Entry 9BC5 (electron microscopy, 5.32 A resolution (low resolution: residue-level contacts below are approximate; hydrogen-bond / salt-bridge calls are withheld)); this record covers chains A and G of the 9 polymer chains in the assembly.

Chain A (and G):
Protein: Protein Rep68
From: adeno-associated virus 2
Notes: EC 3.6.4.12; chain G of this document is another copy of the same molecule, construct and numbering; everything in this record applies to it too
UniProtKB: P03132 (REP68_AAV2S); numbering as in UniProt (aligned over 2-490)
Sequence (491 residues; row label = number of the first residue in the row; numbering starts at 0):
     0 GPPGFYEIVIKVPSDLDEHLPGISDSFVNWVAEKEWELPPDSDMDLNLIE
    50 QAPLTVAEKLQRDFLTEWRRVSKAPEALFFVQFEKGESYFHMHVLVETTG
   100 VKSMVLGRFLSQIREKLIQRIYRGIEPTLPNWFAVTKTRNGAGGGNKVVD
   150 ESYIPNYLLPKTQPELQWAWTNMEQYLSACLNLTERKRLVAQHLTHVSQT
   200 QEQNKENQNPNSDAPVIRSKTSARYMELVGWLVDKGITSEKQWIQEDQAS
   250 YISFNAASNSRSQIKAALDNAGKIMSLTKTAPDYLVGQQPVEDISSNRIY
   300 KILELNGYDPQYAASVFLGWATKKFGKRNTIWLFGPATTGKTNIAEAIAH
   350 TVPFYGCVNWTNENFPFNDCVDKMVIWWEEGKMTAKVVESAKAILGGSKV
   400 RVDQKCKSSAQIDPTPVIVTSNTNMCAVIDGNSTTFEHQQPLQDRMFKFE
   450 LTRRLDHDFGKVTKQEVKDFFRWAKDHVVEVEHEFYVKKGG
Not modelled in the structure: 0-1, 203-213 (chain G: 0-1, 202-213)
Differences from the reference sequence: expression tag (0-1); conflict Glu17 (Gly in P03132); engineered mutation Ser151 (Cys in P03132)
Curated features (UniProtKB/Swiss-Prot):
  - motif: His90 to His92 (RCR-2), Tyr156 to Lys160 (RCR-3)
  - active site: Tyr156 (For nuclease activity)
  - binding site (a divalent metal cation): Glu83, His90, His92
  - binding site (ATP): Gly334 to Thr341
What the authors report for this chain:
  - mutagenesis - F364A: decreased catalytic activity on trs nicking
  - mutagenesis - F364A: abolished catalytic activity (helicase activity)

Chain A / chain G interface:
Pairs across the interface - 35 pairs, chain A then chain G:
  Pro12(A) - Met103(G)
  Ser13(A) - Met103(G)
  Asp14(A) - Lys136(G)
  Leu15(A) - Val104(G)
  Asp16(A) - Gly106(G)
  Asp16(A) - Arg107(G)
  Glu17(A) - Ala141(G)
  Ile22(A) - Arg107(G)
  Asp24(A) - Arg107(G)
  Val27(A) - Val104(G)
  Ala31(A) - Lys101(G)
  Gln50(A) - Lys101(G)
  Ala51(A) - Lys101(G)
  Ala51(A) - Met103(G)
  Pro52(A) - Met103(G)
  Val55(A) - Met103(G)
  Pro214(A) - Arg223(G)
  Pro214(A) - Leu227(G)
  Pro214(A) - Phe253(G)
  Val215(A) - Ser252(G)
  Ile216(A) - Ser252(G)
  Ile216(A) - Phe253(G)
  Tyr224(A) - Asn254(G)
  Tyr224(A) - Ala255(G)
  Met225(A) - Ile251(G)
  Met225(A) - Ser252(G)
  Val228(A) - Ile251(G)
  Gln262(A) - Ala255(G)
  Ala265(A) - Asn254(G)
  Asn269(A) - Tyr250(G)
  Asn269(A) - Asn254(G)
  Ile273(A) - Ile243(G)
  Ile273(A) - Ile251(G)
  Leu276(A) - Lys240(G)
  Leu276(A) - Gln244(G)
Also at the interface, not in a pair above, chain A (30 interface residues in all): Gly21, Ser87, Ser221, Lys272, Thr277
Also at the interface, not in a pair above, chain G (22 interface residues in all): Gly142, Glu239, Ala248, Ser249

Overview:
The interface between chain A and chain G involves 30 residues on one side and 22 on the other. The paper
reports that F364A of chain A reduces catalytic activity on trs nicking; F364A of chain A abolishes catalytic
activity (helicase activity).
Both chains are Protein Rep68 (adeno-associated virus 2). Entry 9BC5 (AAV-2 Rep68-AAVS1 heptameric complex)
was determined by electron microscopy together with 9BU7 from the same study.
